Entry 8YJL (electron microscopy, 3.51 A resolution); this record covers chains C and D of the 8 polymer chains in the assembly.

== Chain C ==
Name: Proliferating cell nuclear antigen
Organism: Homo sapiens
UniProt: P12004 (PCNA_HUMAN); residue numbers follow UniProt; this construct covers 1-261
Amino-acid sequence (261 residues; row label = number of the first residue in the row):
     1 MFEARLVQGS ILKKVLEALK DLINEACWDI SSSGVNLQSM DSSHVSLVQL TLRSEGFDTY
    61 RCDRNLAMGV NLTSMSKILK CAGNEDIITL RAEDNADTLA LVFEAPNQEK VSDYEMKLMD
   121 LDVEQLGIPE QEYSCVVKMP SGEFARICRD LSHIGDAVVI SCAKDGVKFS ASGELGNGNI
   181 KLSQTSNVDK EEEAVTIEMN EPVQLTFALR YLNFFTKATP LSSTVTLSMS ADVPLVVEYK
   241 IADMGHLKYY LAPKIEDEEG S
Not modelled in the structure: 257-261
Disulfide bonds: Cys135-Cys162

== Chain D ==
Name: Flap endonuclease 1
Organism: Homo sapiens
Notes: EC 3.1.-.-
UniProt: P39748 (FEN1_HUMAN); residue numbers follow UniProt; this construct covers 1-380
Amino-acid sequence (380 residues; row label = number of the first residue in the row):
     1 MGIQGLAKLI ADVAPSAIRE NDIKSYFGRK VAIDASMSIY QFLIAVRQGG DVLQNEEGET
    61 TSHLMGMFYR TIRMMENGIK PVYVFDGKPP QLKSGELAKR SERRAEAEKQ LQQAQAAGAE
   121 QEVEKFTKRL VKVTKQHNDE CKHLLSLMGI PYLDAPSEAE ASCAALVKAG KVYAAATEDM
   181 DCLTFGSPVL MRHLTASEAK KLPIQEFHLS RILQELGLNQ EQFVDLCILL GSDYCESIRG
   241 IGPKRAVDLI QKHKSIEEIV RRLDPNKYPV PENWLHKEAH QLFLEPEVLD PESVELKWSE
   301 PNEEELIKFM CGEKQFSEER IRSGVKRLSK SRQGSTQGRL DDFFKVTGSL SSAKRKEPEP
   361 KGSTKKKAKT GAAGKFKRGK
Not modelled in the structure: 1-2, 354-380

== Chain C / chain D interface ==
Pairs across the interface (67):
  Cys27(C) with Leu350(D), hydrophobic
  Asp29(C) with Leu350(D)
  Met40(C) with Leu340(D), hydrophobic; Asp341(D)
  Ser42(C) with Asn21(D); Ser25(D)
  Ser43(C) with Ser25(D), hydrogen bond (side chain-backbone); Arg339(D)
  His44(C) with Arg29(D); Arg339(D); Leu340(D), hydrogen bond (backbone-backbone); Asp341(D), salt bridge
  Val45(C) with Gln337(D); Gly338(D); Leu340(D)
  Ser46(C) with Leu340(D)
  Leu47(C) with Leu340(D)
  Leu66(C) with Ala353(D)
  Ala67(C) with Leu350(D), hydrophobic; Ser351(D); Ser352(D); Ala353(D), hydrogen bond (backbone-backbone)
  Gly69(C) with Ser352(D)
  Met119(C) with Ser352(D), hydrogen bond (backbone-side chain)
  Asp120(C) with Ser352(D)
  Leu121(C) with Ser351(D); Ser352(D), hydrogen bond (backbone-backbone)
  Asp122(C) with Arg211(D), salt bridge; Leu350(D); Ser351(D)
  Val123(C) with Leu350(D), hydrogen bond (backbone-backbone)
  Glu124(C) with Gly348(D); Ser349(D)
  Gln125(C) with Val346(D); Thr347(D); Gly348(D), hydrogen bond (backbone-backbone); Leu350(D)
  Leu126(C) with Leu340(D); Phe344(D), hydrophobic; Lys345(D)
  Gly127(C) with Phe344(D); Lys345(D), hydrogen bond (backbone-backbone); Thr347(D)
  Ile128(C) with Phe344(D), hydrophobic
  Thr206(C) with Ser335(D)
  Ala208(C) with Gln337(D)
  Arg210(C) with Lys24(D)
  Tyr211(C) with Ser25(D), hydrogen bond (side chain-backbone)
  Asp232(C) with Phe343(D)
  Pro234(C) with Leu340(D), hydrophobic; Phe343(D)
  Tyr250(C) with Phe344(D), hydrophobic
  Ala252(C) with Gln337(D); Gly338(D); Leu340(D), hydrophobic; Phe343(D), hydrophobic
  Pro253(C) with Gln337(D); Gly338(D), hydrogen bond (backbone-backbone); Phe343(D)
  Lys254(C) with Phe27(D); Ser335(D); Thr336(D); Gln337(D); Gly338(D)
  Ile255(C) with Thr336(D), hydrogen bond (backbone-side chain); Gly338(D)
  Glu256(C) with Ser335(D)
Other interface residues (no listed pair), chain C (37 interface residues in all): Met68, Pro129, Leu251
Other interface residues (no listed pair), chain D (26 interface residues in all): Arg19, Gln214

== Summary ==
37 residues of chain C and 26 residues of chain D are in contact; the contacts include 11 hydrogen bonds and 2
salt bridges. Polar pairs include His44(C)-Asp341(D), Asp122(C)-Arg211(D) and Ser43(C)-Ser25(D).
Here chain C is Proliferating cell nuclear antigen and chain D is Flap endonuclease 1, both from Homo sapiens.
Entry 8YJL (Structure of the human endogenous PCNA-FEN1 complex - State B) was determined by electron
microscopy (same publication as 8YJH, 8YJQ, 8YJR, 8YJS, 8YJU, 8YJV, 8YJW and 8YJZ).
